PDB entry 8CEP | electron microscopy, 2.04 A resolution | chains A and O of the 19 polymer chains in the assembly

[Chain A]
Molecule: 16S rRNA
Source organism: Escherichia coli BW25113
Sequence (1540 nucleotides; each row starts with the number of its first residue):
     1 AAAUUGAAGA GUUUGAUCAU GGCUCAGAUU GAACGCUGGC GGCAGGCCUA ACACAUGCAA
    61 GUCGAACGGU AACAGGAAGA AGCUUGCUUC UUUGCUGACG AGUGGCGGAC GGGUGAGUAA
   121 UGUCUGGGAA ACUGCCUGAU GGAGGGGGAU AACUACUGGA AACGGUAGCU AAUACCGCAU
   181 AACGUCGCAA GACCAAAGAG GGGGACCUUC GGGCCUCUUG CCAUCGGAUG UGCCCAGAUG
   241 GGAUUAGCUA GUAGGUGGGG UAACGGCUCA CCUAGGCGAC GAUCCCUAGC UGGUCUGAGA
   301 GGAUGACCAG CCACACUGGA ACUGAGACAC GGUCCAGACU CCUACGGGAG GCAGCAGUGG
   361 GGAAUAUUGC ACAAUGGGCG CAAGCCUGAU GCAGCCAUGC CGCGUGUAUG AAGAAGCCCU
   421 UCGGGUUGUA AAGUACUUUC AGCGGGGAGG AAGGGAGUAA AGUUAAUACC UUUGCUCAUU
   481 GACGUUACCC GCAGAAGAAG CACCGGCUAA CUCCGUGCCA GCAGCCXCGG UAAUACGGAG
   541 GGUGCAAGCG UUAAUCGGAA UUACUGGGCG UAAAGCGCAC GCAGGCGGUU UGUUAAGUCA
   601 GAUGUGAAAU CCCCGGGCUC AACCUGGGAA CUGCAUCUGA UACUGGCAAG CUUGAGUCUC
   661 GUAGAGGGGG GUAGAAUUCC AGGUGUAGCG GUGAAAUGCG UAGAGAUCUG GAGGAAUACC
   721 GGUGGCGAAG GCGGCCCCCU GGACGAAGAC UGACGCUCAG GUGCGAAAGC GUGGGGAGCA
   781 AACAGGAUUA GAUACCCUGG UAGUCCACGC CGUAAACGAU GUCGACUUGG AGGUUGUGCC
   841 CUUGAGGCGU GGCUUCCGGA GCUAACGCGU UAAGUCGACC GCCUGGGGAG UACGGCCGCA
   901 AGGUUAAAAC UCAAAUGAAU UGACGGGGGC CCGCACAAGC GGUGGAGCAU GUGGUUUAAU
   961 UCGAUGXAAC GCGAAGAACC UUACCUGGUC UUGACAUCCA CGGAAGUUUU CAGAGAUGAG
  1021 AAUGUGCCUU CGGGAACCGU GAGACAGGUG CUGCAUGGCU GUCGUCAGCU CGUGUUGUGA
  1081 AAUGUUGGGU UAAGUCCCGC AACGAGCGCA ACCCUUAUCC UUUGUUGCCA GCGGUCCGGC
  1141 CGGGAACUCA AAGGAGACUG CCAGUGAUAA ACUGGAGGAA GGUGGGGAUG ACGUCAAGUC
  1201 AUCAUGGCCC UUACGACCAG GGCUACACAC GUGCUACAAU GGCGCAUACA AAGAGAAGCG
  1261 ACCUCGCGAG AGCAAGCGGA CCUCAUAAAG UGCGUCGUAG UCCGGAUUGG AGUCUGCAAC
  1321 UCGACUCCAU GAAGUCGGAA UCGCUAGUAA UCGUGGAUCA GAAUGCCACG GUGAAUACGU
  1381 UCCCGGGCCU UGUACACACC GCCCGUXACA CCAUGGGAGU GGGUUGCAAA AGAAGUAGGU
  1441 AGCUUAACCU UCGGGAGGGC GCUUACCACU UUGUGAUUCA UGACUGGGGU GAAGUCGUAA
  1501 CAAGGUAACC GUAGGGGAAC CUGCGGUUGG AUCACCUCCU
Not modelled in the structure: 79-92, 205-213, 841-845, 930-1389, 1535-1540
Modified residues: PSU (pseudouridine-5'-monophosphate) at position 516, G7M (N7-methyl-guanosine-5'-monophosphate) at position 527, 2MG (2N-methylguanosine-5'-monophosphate) at position 966, 5MC (5-methylcytidine-5'-monophosphate) at position 967, 2MG (2N-methylguanosine-5'-monophosphate) at position 1207, 4OC (4n,o2'-methylcytidine-5'-monophosphate) at position 1402, 5MC (5-methylcytidine-5'-monophosphate) at position 1407, UR3 (3-methyluridine-5'-monophoshate) at position 1498, 2MG (2N-methylguanosine-5'-monophosphate) at position 1516, MA6 (6N-dimethyladenosine-5'-monophoshate) at position 1518, MA6 (6N-dimethyladenosine-5'-monophoshate) at position 1519

[Chain O]
Name: Small ribosomal subunit protein uS15
Source organism: Escherichia coli BW25113
Reference sequence: P0ADZ4 (RS15_ECOLI); numbering as in UniProt (aligned over 1-89)
Amino-acid sequence (89 residues; each row starts with the number of its first residue):
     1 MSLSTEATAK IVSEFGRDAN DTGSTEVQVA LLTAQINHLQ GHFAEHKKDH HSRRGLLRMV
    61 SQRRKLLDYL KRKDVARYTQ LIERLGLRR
Not modelled in the structure: 1

[Interface between chain A and chain O]
Contacting residue pairs (71):
  A579(A) - Arg54(O)  hydrogen bond to the sugar
  C580(A) - Ser61(O)  hydrogen bond to the sugar
  G581(A) - Ser61(O)  phosphate contact
  G581(A) - Lys65(O)  salt bridge to the phosphate
  G656(A) - Gly23(O)  base contact
  G656(A) - Gln28(O)  hydrogen bond to the sugar
  G656(A) - Gln62(O)  hydrogen bond to the phosphate
  U657(A) - Thr22(O)  hydrogen bond to the sugar
  U657(A) - Gly23(O)  base contact
  U657(A) - Gln28(O)  sugar contact
  U657(A) - Leu31(O)  sugar contact
  U657(A) - Gln62(O)  hydrogen bond to the phosphate
  C658(A) - Thr8(O)  phosphate contact
  C658(A) - Thr22(O)  sugar contact
  C658(A) - Leu31(O)  sugar contact
  U659(A) - Thr5(O)  phosphate contact
  U659(A) - Thr8(O)  phosphate contact
  C660(A) - Thr5(O)  phosphate contact
  G666(A) - His51(O)  sugar contact
  G666(A) - Ser52(O)  hydrogen bond to the base
  G667(A) - His42(O)  base contact
  G667(A) - Asp49(O)  hydrogen bond to the sugar
  G667(A) - His50(O)  sugar contact
  G667(A) - His51(O)  sugar contact
  G667(A) - Ser52(O)  base contact
  G668(A) - His46(O)  hydrogen bond to the sugar
  G668(A) - Lys48(O)  sugar contact
  G668(A) - Asp49(O)  sugar contact
  G669(A) - His46(O)  sugar contact
  G727(A) - His51(O)  sugar contact
  A728(A) - Arg54(O)  salt bridge to the phosphate
  A729(A) - His51(O)  base contact
  G730(A) - His51(O)  hydrogen bond to the base
  C739(A) - His42(O)  hydrogen bond to the sugar
  U740(A) - Gln35(O)  phosphate contact
  U740(A) - His38(O)  salt bridge to the phosphate
  U740(A) - Leu39(O)  phosphate contact
  U740(A) - His42(O)  hydrogen bond to the sugar
  U740(A) - Ser52(O)  hydrogen bond to the sugar
  G741(A) - Ser2(O)  hydrogen bond to the phosphate
  G741(A) - Gln35(O)  hydrogen bond to the phosphate
  G741(A) - Leu39(O)  phosphate contact
  G741(A) - His51(O)  sugar contact
  G741(A) - Ser52(O)  hydrogen bond to the sugar
  G741(A) - Gly55(O)  hydrogen bond to the sugar
  G741(A) - Met59(O)  phosphate contact
  G742(A) - Arg58(O)  hydrogen bond to the phosphate
  G742(A) - Met59(O)  phosphate contact
  A743(A) - Arg58(O)  salt bridge to the phosphate
  A749(A) - Asn20(O)  sugar contact
  A749(A) - Thr22(O)  base contact
  C750(A) - Asn20(O)  sugar contact
  C750(A) - Asp21(O)  hydrogen bond to the sugar
  C750(A) - Thr22(O)  hydrogen bond to the sugar
  C750(A) - Gly23(O)  hydrogen bond to the sugar
  C750(A) - Ser24(O)  sugar contact
  U751(A) - Arg17(O)  sugar contact
  U751(A) - Asp21(O)  sugar contact
  U751(A) - Gly23(O)  sugar contact
  U751(A) - Ser24(O)  sugar contact
  U751(A) - Thr25(O)  sugar contact
  G752(A) - Tyr69(O)  sugar contact
  A753(A) - Tyr69(O)  hydrogen bond to the phosphate
  A753(A) - Lys73(O)  salt bridge to the phosphate
  C754(A) - Lys65(O)  sugar contact
  C754(A) - Tyr69(O)  sugar contact
  C754(A) - Arg72(O)  salt bridge to the phosphate
  G755(A) - Lys65(O)  phosphate contact
  C764(A) - His50(O)  sugar contact
  G765(A) - His50(O)  phosphate contact
  G809(A) - Lys48(O)  salt bridge to the phosphate
Other interface residues (no listed pair), chain A (32 interface residues in all): C756
Other interface residues (no listed pair), chain O (34 interface residues in all): Val27, Leu66

[Summary]
Chain A and chain O form an interface of 32 and 34 residues respectively, with 22 hydrogen bonds and 7 salt
bridges. Polar contacts include G666(A)-Ser52(O), G730(A)-His51(O) and A579(A)-Arg54(O).
Chain A is 16S rRNA and chain O is Small ribosomal subunit protein uS15, both from Escherichia coli BW25113;
the structure, Kasugamycin bound to the 30S body, was determined by electron microscopy (same publication as
8CA7, 8CAI, 8CF1, 8CF8, 8CGI, 8CGJ, 8CGR and 8CGU).
